Entry 8JCZ (electron microscopy, 3.00 A resolution); this record covers chains 2 and 3.

# Chain 2
Protein: Metabotropic glutamate receptor 2, Peptidyl-prolyl cis-trans isomerase FKBP1A
Source organism: Homo sapiens
Notes: EC 5.2.1.8
UniProtKB: chimeric construct of Q14416, P62942: residues 19-872 from Q14416 (GRM2_HUMAN) positions 19-872 (same numbers); residues 881-987 from P62942 positions 2-108 (UniProt number = residue number - 879)
Chain sequence (993 residues; row label = number of the first residue in the row):
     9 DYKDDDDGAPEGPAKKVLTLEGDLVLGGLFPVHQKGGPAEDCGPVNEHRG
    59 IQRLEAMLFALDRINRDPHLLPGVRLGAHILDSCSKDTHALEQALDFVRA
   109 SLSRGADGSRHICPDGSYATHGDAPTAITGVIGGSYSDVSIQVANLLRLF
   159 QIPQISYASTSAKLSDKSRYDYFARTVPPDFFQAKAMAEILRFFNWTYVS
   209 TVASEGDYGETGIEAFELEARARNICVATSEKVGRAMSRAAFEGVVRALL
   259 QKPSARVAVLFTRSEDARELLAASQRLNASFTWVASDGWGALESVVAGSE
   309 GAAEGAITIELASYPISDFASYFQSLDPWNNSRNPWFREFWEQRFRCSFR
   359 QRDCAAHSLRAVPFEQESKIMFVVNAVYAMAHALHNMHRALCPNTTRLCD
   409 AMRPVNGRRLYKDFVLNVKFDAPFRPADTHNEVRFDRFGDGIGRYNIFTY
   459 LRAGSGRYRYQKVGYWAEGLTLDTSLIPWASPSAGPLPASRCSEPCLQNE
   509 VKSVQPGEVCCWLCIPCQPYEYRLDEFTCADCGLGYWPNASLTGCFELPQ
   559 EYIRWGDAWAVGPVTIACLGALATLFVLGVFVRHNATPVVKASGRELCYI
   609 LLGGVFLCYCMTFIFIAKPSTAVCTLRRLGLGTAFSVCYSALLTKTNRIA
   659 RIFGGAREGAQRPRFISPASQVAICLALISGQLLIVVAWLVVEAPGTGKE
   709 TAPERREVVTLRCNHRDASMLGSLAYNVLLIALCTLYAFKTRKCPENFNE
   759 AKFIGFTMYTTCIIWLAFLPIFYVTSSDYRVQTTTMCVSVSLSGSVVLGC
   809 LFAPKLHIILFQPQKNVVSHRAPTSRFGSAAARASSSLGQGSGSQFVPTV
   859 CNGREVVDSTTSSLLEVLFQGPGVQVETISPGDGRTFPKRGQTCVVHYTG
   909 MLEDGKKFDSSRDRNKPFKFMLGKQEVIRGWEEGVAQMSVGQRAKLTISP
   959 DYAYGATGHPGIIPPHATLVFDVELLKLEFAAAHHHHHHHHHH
Unresolved in the structure: 9-23, 115-130, 598-601, 661-675, 820-1001
Construct notes: expression tag (9-18, 988-1001); linker (873-880)
Disulfides: Cys50-Cys92, Cys234-Cys518, Cys355-Cys362, Cys400-Cys407, Cys500-Cys519, Cys504-Cys522, Cys525-Cys537, Cys540-Cys553, Cys632-Cys721
Covalent attachments: N-acetylglucosamine (NAG) linked to Asn203
Small-molecule neighbours: Z99 (2-[(1S,2S)-2-carboxycyclopropyl]-3-(9H-xanthen-9-yl)-D-alanine): Arg57, Arg61, Ser143, Tyr144, Ser145, Ala166, Ser167, Thr168, Ser169, Asp188, Asp215, Tyr216, Arg271, Gly296, Lys377
UniProt features mapped onto this chain:
  - region: Ala677 to Ala685 (Important for interaction with HTR2A)
  - binding site (L-glutamate): Arg57, Arg61, Ser145, Ala166, Thr168, Asp295, Lys377
  - glycosylation (N-linked (GlcNAc...) asparagine): Asn203, Asn286, Asn338, Asn402, Asn547
  - modified residue: Lys932 (N6-acetyllysine)

# Chain 3
Protein: Metabotropic glutamate receptor 3, Serine/threonine-protein kinase mTOR
Source organism: Homo sapiens
Notes: EC 2.7.11.1
UniProtKB: chimeric construct of Q14832, A0A8V8TRG9: residues 23-879 from Q14832 (GRM3_HUMAN) positions 23-879 (same numbers); residues 888-982 from A0A8V8TRG9 positions 1949-2043 (UniProt number = residue number + 1061)
Chain sequence (993 residues; numbered -8 to 984; the number before each row is that of its first residue; numbers below 1 keep their minus sign (Asp-8 is residue -8)):
    -8 DYKDDDDKGAPWSHPQFEKGSGSWSHPQFEKLGDHNFLRREIKIEGDLVL
    42 GGLFPINEKGTGTEECGRINEDRGIQRLEAMLFAIDEINKDDYLLPGVKL
    92 GVHILDTCSRDTYALEQSLEFVRASLTKVDEAEYMCPDGSYAIQENIPLL
   142 IAGVIGGSYSSVSIQVANLLRLFQIPQISYASTSAKLSDKSRYDYFARTV
   192 PPDFYQAKAMAEILRFFNWTYVSTVASEGDYGETGIEAFEQEARLRNICI
   242 ATAEKVGRSNIRKSYDSVIRELLQKPNARVVVLFMRSDDSRELIAAASRA
   292 NASFTWVASDGWGAQESIIKGSEHVAYGAITLELASQPVRQFDRYFQSLN
   342 PYNNHRNPWFRDFWEQKFQCSLQNKRNHRRVCDKHLAIDSSNYEQESKIM
   392 FVVNAVYAMAHALHKMQRTLCPNTTKLCDAMKILDGKKLYKDYLLKINFT
   442 APFNPNKDADSIVKFDTFGDGMGRYNVFNFQNVGGKYSYLKVGHWAETLS
   492 LDVNSIHWSRNSVPTSQCSDPCAPNEMKNMQPGDVCCWICIPCEPYEYLA
   542 DEFTCMDCGSGQWPTADLTGCYDLPEDYIRWEDAWAIGPVTIACLGFMCT
   592 CMVVTVFIKHNNTPLVKASGRELCYILLFGVGLSYCMTFFFIAKPSPVIC
   642 ALRRLGLGSSFAICYSALLTKTNCIARIFDGVKNGAQRPKFISPSSQVFI
   692 CLGLILVQIVMVSVWLILEAPGTRRYTLAEKRETVILKCNVKDSSMLISL
   742 TYDVILVILCTVYAFKTRKCPENFNEAKFIGFTMYTTCIIWLAFLPIFYV
   792 TSSDYRVQTTTMCISVSLSGFVVLGCLFAPKVHIILFQPQKNVVTHRLHL
   842 NRFSVSGTGTTYSQSSASTYVPTVCNGREVLDSTTSSLLEVLFQGPAILW
   892 HEMWHEGLEEASRLYFGERNVKGMFEVLEPLHAMMERGPQTLKETSFNQA
   942 YGRDLMEAQEWCRKYMKSGNVKDLTQAWDLYYHVFRRISKQEF
Unresolved in the structure: -8 to 29, 118-137, 604-610, 666-683, 759-766, 826-984
Construct notes: expression tag (-8 to 22, 983-984); linker (880-887)
Disulfides: Cys57-Cys99, Cys240-Cys527, Cys361-Cys373, Cys412-Cys419, Cys509-Cys528, Cys513-Cys531, Cys534-Cys546, Cys549-Cys562, Cys641-Cys730
Covalent attachments: N-acetylglucosamine (NAG) linked to Asn209
Small-molecule neighbours: Z99 (2-[(1S,2S)-2-carboxycyclopropyl]-3-(9H-xanthen-9-yl)-D-alanine): Arg64, Arg68, Ser149, Tyr150, Ser151, Ala172, Ser173, Thr174, Ser175, Asp194, Asp221, Tyr222, Arg277, Gly302, Lys389
UniProt features mapped onto this chain:
  - binding site (L-glutamate): Ser151, Ala172 to Thr174, Tyr222, Asp301, Lys389
  - glycosylation (N-linked (GlcNAc...) asparagine): Asn209, Asn292, Asn414, Asn439

# Chain 2 / chain 3 interface
Pairs across the interface (27):
  Leu99(2) with Leu163(3), hydrophobic
  Glu100(2) with Leu117(3)
  Leu103(2) with Leu110(3), hydrophobic; Phe164(3), hydrophobic
  Arg107(2) with Leu110(3), hydrogen bond (side chain-backbone); Val113(3); Arg114(3)
  Leu110(2) with Glu107(3)
  Ser111(2) with Leu110(3)
  Gly113(2) with Glu107(3)
  Ala114(2) with Glu107(3)
  Asn153(2) with Arg162(3); Leu163(3)
  Leu154(2) with Leu163(3), hydrophobic
  Arg156(2) with Asn159(3)
  Leu157(2) with Leu106(3), hydrophobic; Gln156(3); Asn159(3); Leu160(3)
  Phe158(2) with Leu110(3), hydrophobic
  Ser176(2) with Arg183(3), hydrogen bond (backbone-side chain)
  Arg177(2) with Ser182(3), hydrogen bond (side chain-backbone); Arg183(3)
  Ile693(2) with Tyr743(3), hydrophobic
  Ser727(2) with Ser740(3)
  Gly730(2) with Asp744(3)
  Tyr734(2) with Asp744(3)
Other interface residues (no listed pair), chain 2 (25 interface residues in all): Gln150, Val700, Ala726, Ser731, Ala733, Leu737
Other interface residues (no listed pair), chain 3 (21 interface residues in all): Val698, Met702, Ser735, Leu747

# Summary
25 residues of chain 2 and 21 residues of chain 3 are in contact, with 3 hydrogen bonds. Polar pairs include
Arg107(2)-Leu110(3), Ser176(2)-Arg183(3) and Arg177(2)-Ser182(3). Chain 2 binds compound Z99. Chain 3 binds
compound Z99. N-acetylglucosamine is covalently linked to Asn203(2).
Here chain 2 is Metabotropic glutamate receptor 2, Peptidyl-prolyl cis-trans isomerase FKBP1A and chain 3 is
Metabotropic glutamate receptor 3, Serine/threonine-protein kinase mTOR, both from Homo sapiens. Entry 8JCZ
(Cryo-EM structure of mGlu2-mGlu3 heterodimer in presence of LY341495, NAM563, and LY2389575 (dimerization
mode III)) was determined by electron microscopy (same publication as 8JCU, 8JCV, 8JCW, 8JCX, 8JCY, 8JD0 and 6
further entries).
